PDB entry 4X4E | X-ray diffraction, 2.80 A resolution | chains B and E of the 6 polymer chains in the assembly

[Chain B]
Protein: Regulatory protein
Source organism: Enterobacter sp. RFL1396
UniProt: Q8GGH0 (Q8GGH0_9ENTR); residue numbers follow UniProt; this construct covers 1-79
Sequence (82 residues; each row starts with the number of its first residue; numbers below 1 keep their minus sign (Gly-2 is residue -2)):
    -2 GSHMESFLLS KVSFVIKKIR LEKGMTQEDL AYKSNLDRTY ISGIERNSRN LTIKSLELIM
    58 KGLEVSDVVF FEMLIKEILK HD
Unresolved in the structure: -2 to 1, 79
Construct notes: expression tag (-2 to 0)

[Chain E]
Molecule: 35-nt DNA strand
Sequence (35 nucleotides; each row starts with the number of its first residue):
     1 ATGTGACTTA TAGTCCGTGT GATTATAGTC AACAT

[Interface between chain B and chain E]
Contacting residue pairs (17):
  Asn32(B) - DT14(E)  phosphate contact
  Leu33(B) - DT14(E)  phosphate contact
  Asp34(B) - DT14(E)  sugar contact
  Asp34(B) - DC15(E)  base contact
  Arg35(B) - DG17(E)  base contact
  Thr36(B) - DC15(E)  base contact
  Thr36(B) - DC16(E)  base contact
  Thr36(B) - DG17(E)  base contact
  Tyr37(B) - DA12(E)  sugar contact
  Tyr37(B) - DG13(E)  hydrogen bond to the phosphate
  Tyr37(B) - DT14(E)  base contact
  Arg46(B) - DA12(E)  salt bridge to the phosphate
  Asn47(B) - DA12(E)  hydrogen bond to the phosphate
  Asn47(B) - DG13(E)  phosphate contact
  Leu48(B) - DG13(E)  phosphate contact
  Thr49(B) - DG13(E)  hydrogen bond to the phosphate
  Ser52(B) - DG13(E)  hydrogen bond to the phosphate

[Summary]
11 residues of chain B face 6 of chain E across their interface; the contacts include 4 hydrogen bonds and 1
salt bridge. Among the polar pairs are Tyr37(B)-DG13(E), Asn47(B)-DA12(E) and Thr49(B)-DG13(E).
Chain B is Regulatory protein (Enterobacter sp. RFL1396) and chain E is a 35-nt DNA strand; the structure,
RADIATION DAMAGE TO THE NUCLEOPROTEIN COMPLEX C.Esp1396I: DOSE (DWD) 14.4 MGy, was determined by X-ray
diffraction, deposited together with 4X4B, 4X4C, 4X4D, 4X4F, 4X4G, 4X4H and 4X4I.
